PDB entry 2AFI | X-ray diffraction, 3.10 A resolution | chains A and E of the 8 polymer chains in the assembly

[Chain A]
Molecule: Nitrogenase molybdenum-iron protein
Source organism: Azotobacter vinelandii
Notes: EC 1.18.6.1
Reference sequence: P07328 (NIFD_AZOVI); residues 2-492 here correspond to UniProt positions 1-491 (UniProt number = residue number - 1)
Sequence (491 residues; numbered 2 to 492; the number before each row is that of its first residue):
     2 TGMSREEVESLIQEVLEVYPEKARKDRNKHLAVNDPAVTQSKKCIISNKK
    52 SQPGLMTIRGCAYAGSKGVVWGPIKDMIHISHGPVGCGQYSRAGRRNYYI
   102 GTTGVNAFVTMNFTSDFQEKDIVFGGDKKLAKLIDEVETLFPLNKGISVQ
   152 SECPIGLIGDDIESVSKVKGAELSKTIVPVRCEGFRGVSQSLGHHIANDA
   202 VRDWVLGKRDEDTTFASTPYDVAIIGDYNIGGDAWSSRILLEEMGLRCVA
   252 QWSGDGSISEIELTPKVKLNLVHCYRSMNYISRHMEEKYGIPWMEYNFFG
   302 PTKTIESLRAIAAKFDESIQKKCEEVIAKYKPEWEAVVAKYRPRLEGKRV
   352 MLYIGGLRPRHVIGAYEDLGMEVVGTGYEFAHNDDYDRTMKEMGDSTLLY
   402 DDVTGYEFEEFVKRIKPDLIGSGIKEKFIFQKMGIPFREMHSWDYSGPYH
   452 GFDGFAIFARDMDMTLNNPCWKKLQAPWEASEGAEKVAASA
Unresolved in the structure: 2-4, 481-492
Ion coordination: fe(8)-S(7) cluster Fe: Cys62, Cys88, Cys154 (shared with 3 residues of chain B); fe(7)-mo-S(9)-n cluster Fe near Cys275 (its only coordinating residue here)
Residues lining bound ligands:
  - fe(7)-mo-S(9)-n cluster (CFN): Val70, Arg96, His195, Tyr229, Ile231, Cys275, Ser278, Ile355, Gly356, Gly357, Leu358, Arg359, Pro360, Phe381, His442
  - fe(8)-S(7) cluster (CLF): Cys62, Tyr64, Pro85, Gly87, Cys88, Tyr91, Glu153, Cys154, Gly185
  - 3-hydroxy-3-carboxy-adipic acid (HCA): Ala65, Arg96, Gln191, Gly424, Ile425, Lys426, His442

[Chain E]
Molecule: Nitrogenase iron protein 1
Source organism: Azotobacter vinelandii
Notes: EC 1.18.6.1
Reference sequence: P00459 (NIFH1_AZOVI); numbering as in UniProt (aligned over 1-289)
Sequence (289 residues; row label = number of the first residue in the row):
     1 AMRQCAIYGKGGIGKSTTTQNLVAALAEMGKKVMIVGCDPKADSTRLILH
    51 SKAQNTIMEMAAEAGTVEDLELEDVLKAGYGGVKCVESGGPEPGVGCAGR
   101 GVITAINFLEEEGAYEDDLDFVFYDVLGDVVCGGFAMPIRENKAQEIYIV
   151 CSGEMMAMYAANNISKGIVKYANSGSVRLGGLICNSRNTDREDELIIALA
   201 NKLGTQMIHFVPRDNVVQRAEIRRMTVIEYDPKAKQADEYRALARKVVDN
   251 KLLVIPNPITMDELEELLMEFGIMEVEDESIVGKTAEEV
Unresolved in the structure: 272-289
Ion coordination: Mg2+: Ser16, Asp39; 4Fe-4S cluster Fe: Cys97, Cys132 (shared with 2 residues of chain F)
Residues lining bound ligands:
  - ADP (adenosine-5'-diphosphate): Lys10, Gly11, Gly12, Ile13, Gly14, Lys15, Ser16, Thr17, Asp39, Lys41, Asp43, Asn185, Val211, Pro212, Arg213, Asp214, Val217, Gln218, Glu221, Tyr240
  - 4Fe-4S cluster (SF4): Gly96, Cys97, Ala98, Gly99, Cys132, Gly133, Gly134, Phe135

[How chain A and chain E interact]
Contacting residue pairs - 5 pairs, chain A then chain E:
  Lys50(A) with Glu68(E), salt bridge
  Lys51(A) with Thr66(E), hydrogen bond
  Gly157(A) with Arg100(E), hydrogen bond (backbone-side chain)
  Asp162(A) with Arg140(E), salt bridge
  Arg187(A) with Arg100(E)
Interface residues without a listed pair, chain A (7 interface residues in all): Leu158, Arg182
Interface residues without a listed pair, chain E (6 interface residues in all): Asp69, Gly96

[Overview]
7 residues of chain A and 6 residues of chain E are in contact, with 2 hydrogen bonds and 2 salt bridges.
Among the polar pairs are Lys50(A)-Glu68(E), Asp162(A)-Arg140(E) and Lys51(A)-Thr66(E). Chain A binds
3-hydroxy-3-carboxy-adipic acid, fe(7)-mo-S(9)-n cluster and fe(8)-S(7) cluster.
Here chain A is Nitrogenase molybdenum-iron protein and chain E is Nitrogenase iron protein 1, both from
Azotobacter vinelandii. Entry 2AFI (Crystal Structure of MgADP bound Av2-Av1 Complex) was determined by X-ray
diffraction together with 4WZB and 2AFH from the same study.
